PDB entry 5F52 | X-ray diffraction, 1.63 A resolution | chains A and C of the 4 polymer chains in the assembly

== Chain A (and C) ==
Molecule: L-asparaginase
Organism: Dickeya chrysanthemi
Notes: EC 3.5.1.1; chain C of this document is another copy of the same molecule, construct and numbering; everything in this record applies to it too
UniProtKB: P06608 (ASPG_DICCH); residues 2-327 here correspond to UniProt positions 23-348 (UniProt number = residue number + 21)
Chain sequence (328 residues; row label = number of the first residue in the row; numbering starts at 0):
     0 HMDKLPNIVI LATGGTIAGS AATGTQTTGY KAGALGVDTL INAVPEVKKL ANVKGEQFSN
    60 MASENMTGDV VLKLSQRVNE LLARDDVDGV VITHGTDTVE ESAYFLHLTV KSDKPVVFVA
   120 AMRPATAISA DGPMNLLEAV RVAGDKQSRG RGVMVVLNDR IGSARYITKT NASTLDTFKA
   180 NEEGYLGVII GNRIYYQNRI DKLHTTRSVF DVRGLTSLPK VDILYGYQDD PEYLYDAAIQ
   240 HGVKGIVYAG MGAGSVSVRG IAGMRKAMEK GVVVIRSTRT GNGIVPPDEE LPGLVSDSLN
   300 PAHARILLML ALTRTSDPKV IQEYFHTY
Unresolved in the structure: 0-3
Differences from the reference sequence: expression tag (0-1)
Small-molecule neighbours: aspartic acid (ASP): G14, T15, A31, A61, S62, E63, G94, T95, D96, A120, M121, K168
Reported in the primary citation:
  - binding site for aspartic acid: T15, E63, T95, D96, K168
  - contacts within the chain: T15-Y29 (water-mediated contact)
  - catalytic residues: T15
  - conformationally variable residues (order/disorder transition): G18 to L34
  - specificity-determining residues: T15

== Chain A / chain C interface ==
Residue-residue contacts (116; chain A residue first):
  T27(A) with P286(C); D287(C)
  E63(A) with M250(C); S254(C); V255(C); S256(C)
  N64(A) with S256(C); V257(C), hydrogen bond (side chain-backbone)
  M65(A) with Q227(C)
  T66(A) with D228(C); R258(C)
  G67(A) with D228(C), hydrogen bond (backbone-side chain)
  V70(A) with Q227(C)
  D96(A) with G251(C); S254(C), hydrogen bond; R278(C), hydrogen bond (backbone-side chain)
  T97(A) with Q227(C), hydrogen bond; M250(C)
  E99(A) with R278(C), salt bridge
  E100(A) with Y226(C); Q227(C), hydrogen bond (side chain-backbone); R278(C), salt bridge
  S101(A) with Q227(C), hydrogen bond
  K168(A) with G251(C); T279(C)
  T169(A) with T279(C); G280(C); N281(C), hydrogen bond (backbone-side chain)
  N170(A) with E181(C); T279(C); N281(C); G282(C)
  A171(A) with G251(C); A252(C); T279(C), hydrogen bond (backbone-side chain); N281(C), hydrogen bond (backbone-backbone); I283(C)
  S172(A) with A252(C); I283(C), hydrogen bond (side chain-backbone)
  E181(A) with N170(C)
  K219(A) with Y232(C), hydrogen bond
  V220(A) with Y226(C)
  D221(A) with Y226(C), hydrogen bond; P230(C); Y232(C), hydrogen bond
  I222(A) with Y224(C), hydrophobic; Y226(C), hydrogen bond (backbone-side chain)
  L223(A) with L233(C), hydrophobic
  Y224(A) with I222(C), hydrophobic; Y224(C), hydrophobic; P300(C)
  Y226(A) with E100(C); V220(C); D221(C), hydrogen bond; I222(C), hydrogen bond (side chain-backbone); R304(C)
  Q227(A) with M65(C); V70(C); T97(C), hydrogen bond; E100(C), hydrogen bond (backbone-side chain); S101(C), hydrogen bond; R304(C), hydrogen bond (backbone-side chain)
  D228(A) with M65(C); T66(C); G67(C), hydrogen bond (side chain-backbone); R304(C), salt bridge
  P230(A) with D221(C)
  Y232(A) with K219(C), hydrogen bond; D221(C), hydrogen bond; A236(C); A237(C); H240(C); V242(C)
  L233(A) with L233(C), hydrophobic
  A236(A) with Y232(C); A236(C), hydrophobic
  A237(A) with Y232(C)
  H240(A) with Y232(C)
  V242(A) with Y232(C)
  M250(A) with E63(C); T97(C)
  G251(A) with D96(C); K168(C); A171(C)
  A252(A) with A171(C); S172(C)
  S254(A) with E63(C); D96(C), hydrogen bond
  V255(A) with E63(C)
  S256(A) with E63(C); N64(C)
  V257(A) with N64(C), hydrogen bond (backbone-side chain)
  R258(A) with T66(C)
  R278(A) with D96(C), hydrogen bond (side chain-backbone); E99(C), salt bridge; E100(C), salt bridge; A301(C)
  T279(A) with K168(C); T169(C); N170(C); A171(C), hydrogen bond (side chain-backbone)
  G280(A) with T169(C)
  N281(A) with T169(C), hydrogen bond (side chain-backbone); N170(C); A171(C), hydrogen bond (backbone-backbone)
  G282(A) with N170(C)
  I283(A) with A171(C); S172(C), hydrogen bond (backbone-side chain)
  P286(A) with T27(C)
  D287(A) with T27(C)
  E289(A) with G28(C)
  P300(A) with Y224(C)
  A301(A) with R278(C)
  R304(A) with Y226(C); Q227(C), hydrogen bond (side chain-backbone); D228(C), salt bridge
Interface residues without a listed pair, chain A (58 interface residues in all): G28, T277, P285, I305
Interface residues without a listed pair, chain C (59 interface residues in all): L223, A248, T277, P285, E289, I305

== Overview ==
The interface between chain A and chain C involves 58 residues on one side and 59 on the other; the contacts
include 32 hydrogen bonds and 6 salt bridges. Polar pairs include E99(A)-R278(C), E100(A)-R278(C) and
D228(A)-R304(C). The paper reports the catalytic residue T15(A); a binding site for aspartic acid at T15(A),
E63(A) and T95(A) among others.
Chain A and chain C are both L-asparaginase (Dickeya chrysanthemi); the structure, Erwinia chrysanthemi
L-asparaginase + Aspartic acid, was determined by X-ray diffraction, deposited together with 5HW0.
